Entry 8QS2 (X-ray diffraction, 2.00 A resolution); this record covers chains A and P.

# Chain A
Molecule: 14-3-3 protein sigma
Source organism: Homo sapiens
UniProtKB: P31947 (1433S_HUMAN); residues 1-231 here = UniProt positions 1-231
Amino-acid sequence (236 residues; numbered -4 to 231; the number before each row is that of its first residue; numbers below 1 keep their minus sign (Gly-4 is residue -4)):
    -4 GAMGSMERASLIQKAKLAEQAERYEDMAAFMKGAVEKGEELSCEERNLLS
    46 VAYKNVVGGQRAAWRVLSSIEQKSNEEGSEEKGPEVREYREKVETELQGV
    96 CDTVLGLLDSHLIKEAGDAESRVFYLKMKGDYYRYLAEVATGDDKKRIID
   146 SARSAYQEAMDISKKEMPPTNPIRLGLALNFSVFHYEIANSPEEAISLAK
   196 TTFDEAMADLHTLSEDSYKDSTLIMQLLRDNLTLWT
Unresolved in the structure: 72-77, 110
Sequence notes: expression tag (-4 to 0)
Glycans and other covalent adducts: compound WPW linked to Cys38
Bound ions: Mg2+ site 1 near Glu71 (its only coordinating residue here); Mg2+ site 2 near Glu89 (its only coordinating residue here)
Small-molecule neighbours: WPW (2-chloranyl-N-[[1-(4-chloranyl-3-fluoranyl-phenyl)sulfonylpiperidin-4-yl]methyl]ethanamide): Arg41, Asn42, Ser45, Glu115, Phe119, Lys122, Pro167, Ile168, Gly171, Asp215, Leu218, Ile219
Curated features (UniProtKB/Swiss-Prot):
  - site (Interaction with phosphoserine on interacting protein): Arg56, Arg129
  - modified residue (Phosphoserine): Ser5, Ser74

# Chain P
Molecule: C-RAF peptide pS259
Amino-acid sequence (10 residues; each row starts with the number of its first residue):
   255 QRSTSTPNVH
Modified / non-standard residues: Ser259 (phosphoserine; SEP)
Small-molecule neighbours: WPW (2-chloranyl-N-[[1-(4-chloranyl-3-fluoranyl-phenyl)sulfonylpiperidin-4-yl]methyl]ethanamide): Thr260, Pro261, Val263

# How chain A and chain P interact
Residue-residue contacts - 35 pairs, chain A then chain P:
  Glu14(A) - His264(P)
  Asn42(A) - Val263(P)  hydrogen bond (side chain-backbone)
  Asn42(A) - His264(P)  hydrogen bond (side chain-backbone)
  Val46(A) - Asn262(P)
  Val46(A) - Val263(P)
  Val46(A) - His264(P)
  Lys49(A) - Ser259(P)
  Lys49(A) - Thr260(P)  hydrogen bond (side chain-backbone)
  Lys49(A) - Asn262(P)
  Arg56(A) - Ser259(P)
  Arg60(A) - Arg256(P)
  Arg129(A) - Ser259(P)
  Tyr130(A) - Ser259(P)
  Gly171(A) - Thr260(P)  hydrogen bond (backbone-side chain)
  Leu174(A) - Thr258(P)
  Leu174(A) - Ser259(P)
  Leu174(A) - Thr260(P)
  Asn175(A) - Ser259(P)
  Asn175(A) - Thr260(P)  hydrogen bond (side chain-backbone)
  Val178(A) - Ser257(P)
  Val178(A) - Thr258(P)
  Tyr181(A) - Ser257(P)
  Glu182(A) - Ser257(P)  hydrogen bond
  Asp215(A) - Val263(P)
  Asp215(A) - His264(P)  salt bridge
  Leu218(A) - Pro261(P)  hydrophobic
  Ile219(A) - Pro261(P)
  Leu222(A) - Thr258(P)
  Leu222(A) - Ser259(P)
  Leu222(A) - Pro261(P)
  Asn226(A) - Ser257(P)
  Asn226(A) - Thr258(P)  hydrogen bond (side chain-backbone)
  Leu229(A) - Gln255(P)
  Leu229(A) - Arg256(P)
  Trp230(A) - Ser257(P)  hydrogen bond
Also at the interface, not in a pair above, chain A (24 interface residues in all): Ser45, Asn50, Lys122

# In short
24 residues of chain A face 10 of chain P across their interface, with 8 hydrogen bonds and 1 salt bridge.
Polar contacts include Asp215(A)-His264(P), Asn42(A)-Val263(P) and Asn42(A)-His264(P). Bound to chain P:
compound WPW. Covalently linked compound WPW: at Cys38(A).
Here chain A is 14-3-3 protein sigma (Homo sapiens) and chain P is C-RAF peptide pS259. Entry 8QS2 (Ternary
structure of 14-3-3s, C-RAF phosphopeptide (pS259) and compound 29 (1076409)) was determined by X-ray
diffraction.
